Entry 6ZY4 (electron microscopy, 4.10 A resolution (low resolution: residue-level contacts below are approximate; hydrogen-bond / salt-bridge calls are withheld)); this record covers chains C and G of the 12 polymer chains in the assembly.

[Chain C]
Protein: ABC transporter maintaining OM lipid asymmetry, cytoplasmic STAS component
From: Escherichia coli
UniProt: W8T4U6 (W8T4U6_ECOLX); residues 1-97 here = UniProt positions 1-97
Sequence (105 residues; row label = number of the first residue in the row):
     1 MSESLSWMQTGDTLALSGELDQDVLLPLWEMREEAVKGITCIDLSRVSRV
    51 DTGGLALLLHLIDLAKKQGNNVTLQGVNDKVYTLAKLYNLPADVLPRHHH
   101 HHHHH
Unresolved in the structure: 1-2, 99-105
Construct notes: expression tag (98-105)

[Chain G]
Protein: Toluene tolerance protein Ttg2A
From: Escherichia coli 909945-2
UniProt: V0AC37 (V0AC37_ECOLX); numbering as in UniProt (aligned over 1-269)
Sequence (269 residues; each row starts with the number of its first residue):
     1 MEQSVANLVDMRDVSFTRGNRCIFDNISLTVPRGKITAIMGPSGIGKTTL
    51 LRLIGGQIAPDHGEILFDGENIPAMSRSRLYTVRKRMSMLFQSGALFTDM
   101 NVFDNVAYPLREHTQLPAPLLHSTVMMKLEAVGLRGAAKLMPSELSGGMA
   151 RRAALARAIALEPDLIMFDEPFVGQDPITMGVLVKLISELNSALGVTCVV
   201 VSHDVPEVLSIADHAWILADKKIVAHGSAQALQANPDPRVRQFLDGIADG
   251 PVPFRYPAGDYHADLLPGS
Unresolved in the structure: 1-5, 268-269
Bound ions: Mg2+: Thr-48 (together with ADP)
Residues lining bound ligands: ADP (adenosine-5'-diphosphate): Arg-18, Ile-23, Ile-45, Gly-46, Lys-47, Thr-48, Thr-49
Reported in the primary citation:
  - binding site for ADP: Arg-18, Ile-23
  - mutagenesis - E170A, H203A: decreased catalytic activity on ATPase
  - mutagenesis - Y256D, H262D: unchanged catalytic activity (ATPase and transport activity)
  - mutagenesis - Y256D, H262D: unchanged growth in response to chlorpromazine
  - mutagenesis - E144A, S146A, R151A: decreased catalytic activity (ATPase activities)
  - mutagenesis - S146A, R151A: abolished growth in response to chlorpromazine

[Interface between chain C and chain G]
Residue-residue contacts (24):
  Gln-22(C) with Thr-114(G)
  Leu-25(C) with Leu-116(G); Leu-120(G)
  Trp-29(C) with Pro-117(G); Pro-119(G); Leu-120(G)
  Thr-52(C) with Thr-124(G); Met-127(G); Lys-128(G); Ile-159(G)
  Ala-56(C) with Leu-120(G); Ser-123(G); Met-127(G)
  Leu-57(C) with Leu-120(G)
  His-60(C) with Pro-119(G); Leu-120(G); Ser-123(G)
  Lys-80(C) with Ala-193(G)
  Thr-83(C) with Ala-193(G)
  Lys-86(C) with Glu-189(G)
  Leu-87(C) with Ala-131(G)
  Tyr-88(C) with Met-127(G); Glu-130(G)
  Asn-89(C) with Glu-130(G)
Other interface residues (no listed pair), chain C (18 interface residues in all): Asp-23, Leu-26, Gly-53, Leu-55, Leu-84
Other interface residues (no listed pair), chain G (17 interface residues in all): Gln-115, Ala-160, Leu-190
Interface features reported in the paper:
  - hot spots on chain C (mutagenesis) - W29E, Y88E: decreased stability with Toluene tolerance protein Ttg2A (chain G)

[Summary]
18 residues of chain C face 17 of chain G across their interface. Chain G binds ADP. The paper reports a
binding site for ADP at Arg-18(G) and Ile-23(G); E144A, S146A and R151A of chain G reduce catalytic activity
(ATPase activities); 9 substitutions were tested in all.
Chain C is ABC transporter maintaining OM lipid asymmetry, cytoplasmic STAS component (Escherichia coli) and
chain G is Toluene tolerance protein Ttg2A (Escherichia coli 909945-2); the structure, Cryo-EM structure of
MlaFEDB in complex with ADP, was determined by electron microscopy together with 6ZY2, 6ZY3 and 6ZY9 from the
same study.
